Entry 8XZ7 (X-ray diffraction, 1.75 A resolution); this record covers chain B.

# Chain B
Molecule: Fibroblast growth factor receptor 1
From: Homo sapiens
Notes: EC 2.7.10.1
UniProtKB: P11362 (FGFR1_HUMAN); residues 458-765 here = UniProt positions 458-765
Amino-acid sequence (310 residues; numbered 456 to 765; the number before each row is that of its first residue):
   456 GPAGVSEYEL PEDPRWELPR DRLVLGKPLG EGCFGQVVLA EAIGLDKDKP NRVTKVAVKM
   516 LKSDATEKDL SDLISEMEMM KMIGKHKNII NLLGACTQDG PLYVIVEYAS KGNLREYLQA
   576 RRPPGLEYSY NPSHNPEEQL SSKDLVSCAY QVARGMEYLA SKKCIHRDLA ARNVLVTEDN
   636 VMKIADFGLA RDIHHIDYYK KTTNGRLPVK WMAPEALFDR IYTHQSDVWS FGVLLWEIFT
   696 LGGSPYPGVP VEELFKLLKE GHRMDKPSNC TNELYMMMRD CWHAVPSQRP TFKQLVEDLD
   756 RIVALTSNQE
Not modelled in the structure: 456-460, 581-582
Covalently attached groups: compound A1LWW linked to C488
Differences from the reference sequence: expression tag (456-457); engineered mutation S584 (Cys in P11362)
Residues lining bound ligands: A1LWW (5-azanyl-3-[2-[4,6-bis(fluoranyl)-2-methyl-3H-benzimidazol-5-yl]ethynyl]-1-[[3-(prop-2-enoylamino)phenyl]methyl]pyrazole-4-carboxamide): L484, G485, E486, G487, F489, V492, A512, K514, E531, M535, I545, V561, E562, Y563, A564, G567, N568, E571, L630, A640, D641, F642, G643, T658, N659

# Overview
Covalently linked compound A1LWW: at C488.
Chain B is Fibroblast growth factor receptor 1 (Homo sapiens); the structure, FGFR1 kinase domain with a
covalent inhibitor 10h, was determined by X-ray diffraction, deposited together with 8Y22.
